6XF7 - chains B and C; structure by electron microscopy, 6.60 A resolution (low resolution: residue-level contacts below are approximate; hydrogen-bond / salt-bridge calls are withheld).

Chain B (and C):
Name: Lambda 1 protein
From: Mammalian orthoreovirus
Notes: chain C of this document is another copy of the same molecule, construct and numbering; everything in this record applies to it too
UniProtKB: A0A0E3JTF4 (A0A0E3JTF4_9REOV); numbering as in UniProt (aligned over 217-1275)
Chain sequence (1059 residues; row label = number of the first residue in the row):
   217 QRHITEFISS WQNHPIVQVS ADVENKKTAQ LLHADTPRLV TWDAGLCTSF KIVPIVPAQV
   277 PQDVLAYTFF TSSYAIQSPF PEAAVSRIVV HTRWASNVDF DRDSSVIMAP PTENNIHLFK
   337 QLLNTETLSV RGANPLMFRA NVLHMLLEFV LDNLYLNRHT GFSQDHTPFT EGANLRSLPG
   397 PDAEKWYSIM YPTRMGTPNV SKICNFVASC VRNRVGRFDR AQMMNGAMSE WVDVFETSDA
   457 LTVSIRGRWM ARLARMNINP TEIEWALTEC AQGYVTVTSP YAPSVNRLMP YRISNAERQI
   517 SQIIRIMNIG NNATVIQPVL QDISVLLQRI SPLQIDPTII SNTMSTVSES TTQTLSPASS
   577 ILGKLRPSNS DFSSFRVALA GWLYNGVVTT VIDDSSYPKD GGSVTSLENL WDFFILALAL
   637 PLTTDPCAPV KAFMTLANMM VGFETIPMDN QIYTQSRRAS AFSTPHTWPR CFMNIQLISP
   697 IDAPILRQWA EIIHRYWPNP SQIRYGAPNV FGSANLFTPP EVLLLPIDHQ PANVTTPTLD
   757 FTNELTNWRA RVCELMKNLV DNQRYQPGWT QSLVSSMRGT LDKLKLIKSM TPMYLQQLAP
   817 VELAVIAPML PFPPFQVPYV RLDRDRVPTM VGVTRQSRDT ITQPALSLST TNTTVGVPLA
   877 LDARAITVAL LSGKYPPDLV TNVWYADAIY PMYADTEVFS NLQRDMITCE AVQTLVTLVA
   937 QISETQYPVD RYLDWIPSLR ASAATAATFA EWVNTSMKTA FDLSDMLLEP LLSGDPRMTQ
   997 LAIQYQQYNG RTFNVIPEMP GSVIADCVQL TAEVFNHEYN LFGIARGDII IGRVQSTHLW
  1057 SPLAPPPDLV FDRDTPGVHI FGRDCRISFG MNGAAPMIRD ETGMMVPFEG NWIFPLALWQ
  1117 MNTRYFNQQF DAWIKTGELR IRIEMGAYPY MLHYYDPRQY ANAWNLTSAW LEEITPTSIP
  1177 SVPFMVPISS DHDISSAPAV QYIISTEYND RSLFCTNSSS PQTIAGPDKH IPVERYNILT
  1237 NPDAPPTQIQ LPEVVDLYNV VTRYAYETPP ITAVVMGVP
Not modelled in the structure: 217-240, 584-587 (chain C: 563-570)

How chain B and chain C interact:
Residue-residue contacts (34; chain B residue first):
  A282(B) - I1083(C)
  A282(B) - S1084(C)
  A282(B) - F1085(C)
  Y283(B) - F1085(C)
  Y283(B) - Y1121(C)
  T284(B) - I1083(C)
  T284(B) - S1084(C)
  T284(B) - F1085(C)
  T284(B) - Y1121(C)
  T284(B) - Q1125(C)
  F285(B) - I1083(C)
  Y290(B) - Y1121(C)
  T413(B) - R1079(C)
  N415(B) - D1080(C)
  V416(B) - D1080(C)
  N421(B) - D1080(C)
  D435(B) - Q859(C)
  R436(B) - Q859(C)
  R436(B) - A861(C)
  A437(B) - Q859(C)
  A437(B) - L862(C)
  Q438(B) - A861(C)
  Q438(B) - L862(C)
  M439(B) - L862(C)
  M439(B) - S989(C)
  M439(B) - G990(C)
  M440(B) - L862(C)
  M440(B) - L864(C)
  A443(B) - L862(C)
  M444(B) - L862(C)
  W447(B) - Q859(C)
  P499(B) - T866(C)
  P499(B) - T867(C)
  P499(B) - T869(C)
Also at the interface, not in a pair above, chain B (22 interface residues in all): P414, E446, Y497
Also at the interface, not in a pair above, chain C (20 interface residues in all): S679, P860, S863, N868

In short:
22 residues of chain B and 20 residues of chain C are in contact.
Both chains are Lambda 1 protein (Mammalian orthoreovirus). Entry 6XF7 (SLP) was determined by electron
microscopy (same publication as 6XF8, 6ZTS, 6ZTY and 6ZTZ).
